PDB entry 9J4U | X-ray diffraction, 2.17 A resolution | chains A and B of the 5 polymer chains in the assembly

Chain A:
Molecule: MHC class I antigen
From: Homo sapiens
Reference sequence: Q8WLS4 (Q8WLS4_HUMAN); residues 1-275 here correspond to UniProt positions 25-299 (UniProt number = residue number + 24)
Sequence (276 residues; each row starts with the number of its first residue; numbering starts at 0):
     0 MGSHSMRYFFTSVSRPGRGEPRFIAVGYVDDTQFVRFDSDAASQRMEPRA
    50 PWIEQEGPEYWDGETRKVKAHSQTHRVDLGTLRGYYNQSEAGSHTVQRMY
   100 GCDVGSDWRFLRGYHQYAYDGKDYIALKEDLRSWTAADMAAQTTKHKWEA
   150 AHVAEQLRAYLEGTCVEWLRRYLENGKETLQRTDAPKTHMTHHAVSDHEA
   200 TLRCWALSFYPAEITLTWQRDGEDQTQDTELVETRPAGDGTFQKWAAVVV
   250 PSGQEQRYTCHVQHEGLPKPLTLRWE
Not modelled in the structure: 0, 275
Construct notes: initiating methionine (0)
Cystine bridges: Cys101-Cys164, Cys203-Cys259

Chain B:
Molecule: Beta-2-microglobulin
From: Homo sapiens
Reference sequence: P61769 (B2MG_HUMAN); residues 1-99 here correspond to UniProt positions 21-119 (UniProt number = residue number + 20)
Sequence (100 residues; row label = number of the first residue in the row; numbering starts at 0):
     0 MIQRTPKIQVYSRHPAENGKSNFLNCYVSGFHPSDIEVDLLKNGERIEKV
    50 EHSDLSFSKDWSFYLLYYTEFTPTEKDEYACRVNHVTLSQPKIVKWDRDM
Not modelled in the structure: 0
Construct notes: initiating methionine (0)
Cystine bridges: Cys25-Cys80
Swiss-Prot annotation at these positions:
  - modified residue: Gln2 (Pyrrolidone carboxylic acid)
  - glycosylation: Ile1 (N-linked (Glc) (glycation) isoleucine), Lys19 (N-linked (Glc) (glycation) lysine), Lys41 (N-linked (Glc) (glycation) lysine), Lys48 (N-linked (Glc) (glycation) lysine), Lys58 (N-linked (Glc) (glycation) lysine), Lys91 (N-linked (Glc) (glycation) lysine), Lys94 (N-linked (Glc) (glycation) lysine)

Interface between chain A and chain B:
Residue-residue contacts - 54 pairs, chain A then chain B:
  Phe8(A) - Ser55(B)
  Phe8(A) - Phe56(B)  hydrophobic
  Phe9(A) - Phe56(B)
  Thr10(A) - Phe56(B)
  Thr10(A) - Phe62(B)
  Val12(A) - Ser33(B)
  Ile23(A) - Leu54(B)
  Val25(A) - Asp53(B)
  Val25(A) - Leu54(B)
  Val25(A) - Ser55(B)
  Tyr27(A) - Ser55(B)
  Tyr27(A) - Tyr63(B)  hydrogen bond
  Gln32(A) - Asp53(B)  hydrogen bond
  Arg35(A) - Asp53(B)  salt bridge
  Arg48(A) - Asp53(B)  salt bridge
  Gln96(A) - His31(B)  hydrogen bond
  Gln96(A) - Phe56(B)
  Gln96(A) - Trp60(B)  hydrogen bond (side chain-backbone)
  Gln96(A) - Phe62(B)
  Arg97(A) - Phe56(B)
  Gln115(A) - Trp60(B)
  Tyr116(A) - Trp60(B)
  Ala117(A) - Trp60(B)  hydrophobic
  Asp119(A) - Ile1(B)  hydrogen bond (backbone-backbone)
  Asp119(A) - His31(B)
  Gly120(A) - Arg3(B)
  Gly120(A) - His31(B)
  Lys121(A) - Ile1(B)
  Asp122(A) - Trp60(B)  hydrogen bond
  Thr190(A) - Met99(B)  hydrogen bond (side chain-backbone)
  His192(A) - Asp98(B)  hydrogen bond (side chain-backbone)
  His192(A) - Met99(B)  hydrogen bond (side chain-backbone)
  Arg202(A) - Met99(B)  hydrogen bond (side chain-backbone)
  Trp204(A) - Met99(B)  hydrogen bond (side chain-backbone)
  Val231(A) - Gln8(B)
  Glu232(A) - Lys6(B)
  Glu232(A) - Gln8(B)  hydrogen bond (backbone-side chain)
  Glu232(A) - Tyr26(B)  hydrogen bond
  Glu232(A) - Ser28(B)  hydrogen bond
  Thr233(A) - Tyr26(B)
  Arg234(A) - Gln8(B)  hydrogen bond
  Arg234(A) - Tyr10(B)
  Arg234(A) - Tyr26(B)
  Pro235(A) - Tyr10(B)  hydrogen bond (backbone-side chain)
  Pro235(A) - Tyr26(B)
  Ala236(A) - Arg12(B)
  Ala236(A) - Asn24(B)  hydrogen bond (backbone-side chain)
  Gly237(A) - Arg12(B)
  Gly237(A) - Leu65(B)
  Asp238(A) - His13(B)
  Gln242(A) - Tyr10(B)
  Gln242(A) - Ser11(B)  hydrogen bond (side chain-backbone)
  Gln242(A) - Arg12(B)  hydrogen bond (side chain-backbone)
  Trp244(A) - Met99(B)
Also at the interface, not in a pair above, chain A (35 interface residues in all): Thr94, Met98

In short:
35 residues of chain A face 23 of chain B across their interface, with 19 hydrogen bonds and 2 salt bridges.
Polar contacts include Arg35(A)-Asp53(B), Arg48(A)-Asp53(B) and Tyr27(A)-Tyr63(B).
Chain A is MHC class I antigen and chain B is Beta-2-microglobulin, both from Homo sapiens; the structure,
Structural basis for recognition of SARS-CoV-2 conserved nucleocapside epitopes by dominant T cell receptors,
was determined by X-ray diffraction together with 9WBD, 9J4T and 9J4V from the same study.
